2IAM - chains P and D of the 5 polymer chains in the assembly; structure by X-ray diffraction, 2.80 A resolution.

[Chain P]
Name: 15-mer peptide from Triosephosphate isomerase
From: Homo sapiens
Notes: EC 5.3.1.1; fragment: residues 23-37 (22-36)
UniProt: P60174 (TPIS_HUMAN); residues 23-37 here correspond to UniProt positions 22-36 (UniProt number = residue number - 1)
Sequence (15 residues; row label = number of the first residue in the row):
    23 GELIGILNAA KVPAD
Differences from the reference sequence: engineered mutation Ile-28 (Thr27 in P60174)

[Chain D]
Name: CD4+ T cell receptor E8 beta chain
From: Homo sapiens
Notes: engineered mutation(s): S167C
UniProt: P01850 (TCB_HUMAN); residues 111-240 here correspond to UniProt positions 1-130 (UniProt number = residue number - 110)
Sequence (240 residues; row label = number of the first residue in the row):
     1 NAGVTQTPKF RILKIGQSMT LQCTQDMNHN YMYWYRQDPG MGLKLIYYSV GAGITDKGEV
    61 PNGYNVSRST TEDFPLRLEL AAPSQTSVYF CASTYHGTGY FGEGSWLTVV EDLNKVFPPE
   121 VAVFEPSEAE ISHTQKATLV CLATGFFPDH VELSWWVNGK EVHSGVCTDP QPLKEQPALN
   181 DSRYALSSRL RVSATFWQNP RNHFRCQVQF YGLSENDEWT QDRAKPVTQI VSAEAWGRAD
Unresolved in the structure: 1
Cystine bridges: Cys-23/Cys-91, Cys-141/Cys-206

[Interface between chain P and chain D]
Contacting residue pairs - 8 pairs, chain P then chain D:
  Asn-30(P) / Tyr-31(D)  hydrogen bond
  Asn-30(P) / Tyr-95(D)
  Asn-30(P) / His-96(D)
  Ala-31(P) / Tyr-95(D)  hydrogen bond (backbone-side chain)
  Ala-31(P) / His-96(D)
  Ala-32(P) / His-96(D)
  Lys-33(P) / Asn-28(D)
  Lys-33(P) / Asn-30(D)  hydrogen bond
Also at the interface, not in a pair above, chain P (5 interface residues in all): Ile-28
Also at the interface, not in a pair above, chain D (6 interface residues in all): Thr-71

[Summary]
5 residues of chain P and 6 residues of chain D are in contact; the contacts include 3 hydrogen bonds. Among
the polar pairs are Asn-30(P)/Tyr-31(D), Ala-31(P)/Tyr-95(D) and Lys-33(P)/Asn-30(D).
Here chain P is a 15-mer peptide from Triosephosphate isomerase and chain D is CD4+ T cell receptor E8 beta
chain, both from Homo sapiens. Entry 2IAM (Structural basis for recognition of mutant self by a
tumor-specific, MHC class II-restricted TCR) was determined by X-ray diffraction (same publication as 2IAL and
2IAN).
